Entry 5L6T (X-ray diffraction, 2.65 A resolution); this record covers chains C and D of the 4 polymer chains in the assembly.

# Chain C (and D)
Name: Aromatic foldamer
Notes: chain D of this document is another copy of the same molecule, construct and numbering; everything in this record applies to it too
Chain sequence (6 residues; each row starts with the number of its first residue):
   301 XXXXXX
Modified / non-standard residues: 4SO (4-sulfamoylbenzoic acid) at position 301, A1IJ4 (4-[3-(aminomethyl)phenoxy]butylcarbamic acid) at position 302, QCL (8-azanyl-4-(2-ethylbutoxy)quinoline-2-carbaldehyde) at position 303, QVS (8-azanyl-4-oxidanyl-quinoline-2-carboxylic acid) at position 304, QUK (8-azanyl-4-(3-azanylpropoxy)quinoline-2-carboxylic acid) at position 305, QVE (8-azanyl-4-(2-hydroxy-2-oxoethyloxy)quinoline-2-carboxylic acid) at position 306
Ion coordination: Zn2+ site 1: 4SO_301 (shared with 3 residues of chain A); Zn2+ site 2: QVE_306 (shared with 2 residues of chain B)

# Interface between chain C and chain D
Residue-residue contacts - 8 pairs, chain C then chain D:
  A1IJ4_302(C) with QCL_303(D); QVE_306(D)
  QCL_303(C) with A1IJ4_302(D); QCL_303(D); QVS_304(D)
  QVS_304(C) with QCL_303(D); QVS_304(D)
  QVE_306(C) with A1IJ4_302(D)

# In short
Chain C and chain D each contribute 4 residues to their interface.
Chain C and chain D are both Aromatic foldamer; the structure, Crystal structure of human carbonic anhydrase
II in complex with a quinoline oligoamide foldamer, was determined by X-ray diffraction.
